PDB entry 5J4X | X-ray diffraction, 1.65 A resolution | chains A and D of the 4 polymer chains in the assembly

[Chain A]
Molecule: Agglutinin alpha chain
Organism: Artocarpus integer
UniProtKB: P18670 (LECA_ARTIN); residue numbers follow UniProt; this construct covers 1-133
Sequence (133 residues; row label = number of the first residue in the row):
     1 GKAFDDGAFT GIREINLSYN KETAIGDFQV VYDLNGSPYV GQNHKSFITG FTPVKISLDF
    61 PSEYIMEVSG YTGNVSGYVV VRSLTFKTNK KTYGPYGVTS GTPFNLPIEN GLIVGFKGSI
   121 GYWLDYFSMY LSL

[Chain D]
Molecule: Agglutinin beta-3 chain
Organism: Artocarpus integer
UniProtKB: P18673 (LECB3_ARTIN); residues 2-20 here = UniProt positions 2-20
Sequence (19 residues; each row starts with the number of its first residue):
     2 EQSGISQTVI VGPWGAKVS
Unresolved in the structure: 2, 18-20

[Chain A / chain D interface]
Residue-residue contacts (20; chain A residue first):
  N105(A) with W15(D), hydrogen bond (backbone-side chain)
  L106(A) with V12(D), hydrophobic
  P107(A) with V12(D); G13(D), hydrogen bond (backbone-backbone); P14(D); W15(D)
  I108(A) with I11(D); G13(D)
  E109(A) with I11(D), hydrogen bond (backbone-backbone); G13(D); P14(D)
  N110(A) with Q8(D), hydrogen bond; T9(D); V10(D); I11(D), hydrogen bond (backbone-backbone)
  L131(A) with V12(D), hydrophobic
  S132(A) with V10(D)
  L133(A) with Q8(D); T9(D); V10(D)
Also at the interface, not in a pair above, chain A (10 interface residues in all): G111

[Overview]
10 residues of chain A face 8 of chain D across their interface, with 5 hydrogen bonds. Polar contacts include
N105(A)-W15(D), N110(A)-Q8(D) and P107(A)-G13(D).
Chain A is Agglutinin alpha chain and chain D is Agglutinin beta-3 chain, both from Artocarpus integer; the
structure, Structure of tetrameric jacalin complexed with Gal beta-(1,3) Gal-beta-OMe, was determined by X-ray
diffraction, deposited together with 5J4T.
